PDB entry 7QYF | X-ray diffraction, 3.30 A resolution | chains A and D

# Chain A (and D)
Name: Aminotransferase TR2
Notes: EC 2.6.1.18; chain D of this document is another copy of the same molecule, construct and numbering; everything in this record applies to it too
UniProtKB: A0A3G5BC54 (A0A3G5BC54_9GAMM); residues 1-457 here = UniProt positions 1-457
Sequence (465 residues; each row starts with the number of its first residue):
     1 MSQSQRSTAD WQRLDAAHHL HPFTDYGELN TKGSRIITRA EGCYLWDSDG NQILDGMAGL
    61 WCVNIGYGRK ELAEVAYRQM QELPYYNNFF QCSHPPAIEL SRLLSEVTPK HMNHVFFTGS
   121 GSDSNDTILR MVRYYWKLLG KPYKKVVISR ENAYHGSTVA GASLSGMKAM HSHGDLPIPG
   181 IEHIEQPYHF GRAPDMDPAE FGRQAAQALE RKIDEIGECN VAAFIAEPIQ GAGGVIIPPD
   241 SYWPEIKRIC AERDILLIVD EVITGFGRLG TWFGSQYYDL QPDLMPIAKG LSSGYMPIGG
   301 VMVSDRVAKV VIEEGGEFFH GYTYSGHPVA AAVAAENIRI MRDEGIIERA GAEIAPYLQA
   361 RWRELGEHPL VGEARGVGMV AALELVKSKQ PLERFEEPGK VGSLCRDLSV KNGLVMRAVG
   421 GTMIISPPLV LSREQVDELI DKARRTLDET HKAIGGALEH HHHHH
Disordered / not traced: 1-37, 456-465 (chain D: 1-35, 87-94, 319-322, 460-465)
Sequence notes: conflict S172 (Ala in A0A3G5BC54), H173 (Gln in A0A3G5BC54); expression tag (458-465)
What the authors report for this chain:
  - catalytic residues: S172, H173, E317
  - mutagenesis - S172A/H173A: abolished catalytic activity
  - mutagenesis - L60F/A232F: decreased catalytic activity
  - mutagenesis - L60F/A232F: unchanged catalytic activity on 3-OTfBA

# How chain A and chain D interact
Residue-residue contacts - 90 pairs, chain A then chain D:
  T38(A) with E82(D); L83(D); P95(D)
  R39(A) with E82(D)
  A40(A) with Q81(D); E82(D), hydrogen bond (backbone-backbone); L83(D), hydrophobic
  L45(A) with L83(D), hydrophobic
  L60(A) with Y85(D), hydrophobic
  C62(A) with Y85(D), hydrophobic
  Y67(A) with P84(D), hydrophobic
  K70(A) with Q81(D)
  L72(A) with M80(D), hydrophobic
  A73(A) with Y77(D), hydrophobic; M80(D), hydrophobic
  A76(A) with M80(D), hydrophobic
  Y77(A) with A73(D)
  M80(A) with A73(D), hydrophobic; A76(D), hydrophobic; Y295(D); V333(D), hydrophobic
  Q81(A) with K70(D)
  E82(A) with T38(D)
  L83(A) with I37(D), hydrophobic
  P84(A) with Y67(D); G294(D); Y295(D), hydrophobic
  Y85(A) with L45(D); D55(D); G59(D); Y67(D)
  F89(A) with R406(D)
  F90(A) with I36(D); L45(D), hydrophobic; V410(D), hydrophobic; V415(D), hydrophobic
  Q91(A) with I36(D); I37(D), hydrogen bond (backbone-backbone)
  C92(A) with I36(D); I37(D)
  S93(A) with I37(D), hydrogen bond (backbone-backbone)
  S120(A) with D123(D)
  S122(A) with D123(D)
  D123(A) with S120(D); D123(D); T158(D)
  D126(A) with D126(D); T158(D); V159(D)
  R130(A) with M170(D), hydrogen bond (side chain-backbone); H173(D), hydrogen bond (side chain-backbone); L176(D)
  R133(A) with D175(D)
  Y134(A) with H173(D)
  K137(A) with S172(D), hydrogen bond (side chain-backbone); H173(D); G174(D)
  K145(A) with D175(D), salt bridge
  S157(A) with R130(D)
  T158(A) with D126(D)
  V159(A) with D126(D), hydrogen bond (backbone-side chain); R130(D); A160(D), hydrophobic
  S172(A) with K137(D)
  H173(A) with R130(D); Y134(D); K137(D); E317(D), hydrogen bond (side chain-backbone); F318(D), hydrogen bond (side chain-backbone)
  G174(A) with K137(D)
  D175(A) with K145(D), salt bridge
  L176(A) with R130(D)
  P179(A) with P179(D)
  G294(A) with P84(D); H327(D), hydrogen bond (backbone-side chain)
  Y295(A) with M80(D), hydrophobic; P84(D), hydrophobic; H327(D)
  M296(A) with M296(D), hydrophobic; H327(D)
  P297(A) with P297(D); H327(D)
  E317(A) with H173(D)
  H320(A) with S157(D)
  Y322(A) with S157(D)
  H327(A) with G294(D), hydrogen bond (side chain-backbone); Y295(D); M296(D), hydrogen bond (side chain-backbone); P297(D)
  V329(A) with Y295(D)
Also at the interface, not in a pair above, chain A (59 interface residues in all): E74, N87, L129, A160, M170, I178, F318, G321, V333
Also at the interface, not in a pair above, chain D (61 interface residues in all): A40, D47, I53, L60, V63, L72, E74, S122, L129, R133, Y154, A162, I178, V329
From the paper, about this interface:
  - residue pairs: H173(A)-E317(D)

# Overview
59 residues of chain A face 61 of chain D across their interface; the contacts include 12 hydrogen bonds and 2
salt bridges. Among the polar pairs are K145(A)-D175(D), R130(A)-M170(D) and R130(A)-H173(D). The authors
report a contact between H173(A) and E317(D). From the paper: catalytic residues S172(A), H173(A) and E317(A);
S172A/H173A of chain A abolish catalytic activity.
Chain A and chain D are both Aminotransferase TR2; the structure, Structure of the transaminase PluriZyme
variant (TR2E2), was determined by X-ray diffraction, deposited together with 7QX0, 7QX3 and 7QYG.
